Entry 5S5C (X-ray diffraction, 2.40 A resolution); this record covers chains A and F of the 6 polymer chains in the assembly.

[Chain A]
Name: Tubulin alpha-1B chain
Organism: Bos taurus
UniProt: P81947 (TBA1B_BOVIN); residue numbers follow UniProt; this construct covers 1-451
Chain sequence (451 residues; each row starts with the number of its first residue):
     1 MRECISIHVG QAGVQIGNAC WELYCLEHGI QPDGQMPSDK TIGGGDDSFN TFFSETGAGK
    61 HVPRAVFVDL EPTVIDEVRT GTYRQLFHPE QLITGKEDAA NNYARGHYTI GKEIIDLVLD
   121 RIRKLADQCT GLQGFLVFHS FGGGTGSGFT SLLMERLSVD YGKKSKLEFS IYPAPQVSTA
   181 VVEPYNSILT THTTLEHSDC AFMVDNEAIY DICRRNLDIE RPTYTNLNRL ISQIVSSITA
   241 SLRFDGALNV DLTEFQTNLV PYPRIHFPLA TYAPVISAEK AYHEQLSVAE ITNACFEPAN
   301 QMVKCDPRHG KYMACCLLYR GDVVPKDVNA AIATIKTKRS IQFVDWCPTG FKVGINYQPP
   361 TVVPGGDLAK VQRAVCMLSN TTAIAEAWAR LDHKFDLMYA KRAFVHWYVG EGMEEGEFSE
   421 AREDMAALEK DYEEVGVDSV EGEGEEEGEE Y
Not modelled in the structure: 439-451
Metal / ion sites: Ca2+: Asp39, Thr41, Gly44, Glu55
Residues lining bound ligands: GTP (guanosine-5'-triphosphate): Gly10, Gln11, Ala12, Gln15, Ile16, Asp69, Asp98, Ala99, Ala100, Asn101, Ser140, Gly142, Gly143, Gly144, Thr145, Gly146, Ile171, Pro173, Val177, Ser178, Glu183, Asn206, Tyr224, Leu227, Asn228, Ile231

[Chain F]
Name: Tubulin-Tyrosine Ligase
Organism: Gallus gallus
UniProt: E1BQ43 (E1BQ43_CHICK); numbering as in UniProt (aligned over 1-378)
Chain sequence (384 residues; row label = number of the first residue in the row):
     1 MYTFVVRDEN SSVYAEVSRL LLATGQWKRL RKDNPRFNLM LGERNRLPFG RLGHEPGLVQ
    61 LVNYYRGADK LCRKASLVKL IKTSPELSES CTWFPESYVI YPTNLKTPVA PAQNGIRHLI
   121 NNTRTDEREV FLAAYNRRRE GREGNVWIAK SSAGAKGEGI LISSEASELL DFIDEQGQVH
   181 VIQKYLEKPL LLEPGHRKFD IRSWVLVDHL YNIYLYREGV LRTSSEPYNS ANFQDKTCHL
   241 TNHCIQKEYS KNYGRYEEGN EMFFEEFNQY LMDALNTTLE NSILLQIKHI IRSCLMCIEP
   301 AISTKHLHYQ SFQLFGFDFM VDEELKVWLI EVNGAPACAQ KLYAELCQGI VDVAISSVFP
   361 LADTGQKTSQ PTSIFIKLHH HHHH
Not modelled in the structure: 106-124, 156-158, 363-370, 383-384
Differences from the reference sequence: expression tag (379-384)
Metal / ion sites: Mg2+: Glu331, Asn333 (together with AMP-PCP)
Residues lining bound ligands: AMP-PCP (ACP; phosphomethylphosphonic acid adenylate ester): Lys74, Ile148, Lys150, Ala155, Gln183, Lys184, Tyr185, Leu186, Lys198, Asp200, Arg202, Arg222, His239, Leu240, Thr241, Asn242, Asp318, Met320, Ile330, Glu331, Asn333

[Interface between chain A and chain F]
Contacting residue pairs - 21 pairs, chain A then chain F:
  Gln176(A) - Pro56(F)
  Glu207(A) - His54(F)  salt bridge
  Glu297(A) - His306(F)
  Pro298(A) - His306(F)
  Pro298(A) - Leu307(F)  hydrophobic
  Lys304(A) - His54(F)
  Lys304(A) - His308(F)
  Asp306(A) - Arg66(F)
  Arg308(A) - Pro300(F)  hydrogen bond (side chain-backbone)
  Arg308(A) - Ala301(F)  hydrogen bond (side chain-backbone)
  Arg308(A) - Ile302(F)
  Arg308(A) - Ser303(F)  hydrogen bond (side chain-backbone)
  His309(A) - Arg66(F)  hydrogen bond (side chain-backbone)
  His309(A) - Gly67(F)
  His309(A) - Ala301(F)
  Ser340(A) - Ala301(F)
  Glu386(A) - Arg66(F)  salt bridge
  Arg390(A) - Gly50(F)
  Arg390(A) - His54(F)  hydrogen bond
  His393(A) - Arg51(F)
  Glu433(A) - Arg46(F)  salt bridge
Also at the interface, not in a pair above, chain A (16 interface residues in all): Pro175, Cys305, Lys338
Also at the interface, not in a pair above, chain F (15 interface residues in all): Gly53

[In short]
16 residues of chain A and 15 residues of chain F are in contact; the contacts include 5 hydrogen bonds and 3
salt bridges. Polar contacts include Glu207(A)-His54(F), Glu386(A)-Arg66(F) and Glu433(A)-Arg46(F). Chain A
binds GTP. Chain F binds AMP-PCP.
Here chain A is Tubulin alpha-1B chain (Bos taurus) and chain F is Tubulin-Tyrosine Ligase (Gallus gallus).
Entry 5S5C (Tubulin-Z44592329-complex) was determined by X-ray diffraction, deposited together with 5S4L,
5S4M, 5S4N, 5S4O, 5S4P, 5S4Q and 52 further entries.
